Entry 7Q59 (electron microscopy, 4.36 A resolution (low resolution: residue-level contacts below are approximate; hydrogen-bond / salt-bridge calls are withheld)); this record covers chains D and f of the 12 polymer chains in the assembly.

== Chain D ==
Protein: DNA-directed RNA polymerase subunit beta'
From: Mycobacterium tuberculosis H37Rv
Notes: EC 2.7.7.6
UniProtKB: P9WGY7 (RPOC_MYCTU); numbering as in UniProt (aligned over 4-1316)
Amino-acid sequence (1319 residues; numbered 4 to 1322; the number before each row is that of its first residue):
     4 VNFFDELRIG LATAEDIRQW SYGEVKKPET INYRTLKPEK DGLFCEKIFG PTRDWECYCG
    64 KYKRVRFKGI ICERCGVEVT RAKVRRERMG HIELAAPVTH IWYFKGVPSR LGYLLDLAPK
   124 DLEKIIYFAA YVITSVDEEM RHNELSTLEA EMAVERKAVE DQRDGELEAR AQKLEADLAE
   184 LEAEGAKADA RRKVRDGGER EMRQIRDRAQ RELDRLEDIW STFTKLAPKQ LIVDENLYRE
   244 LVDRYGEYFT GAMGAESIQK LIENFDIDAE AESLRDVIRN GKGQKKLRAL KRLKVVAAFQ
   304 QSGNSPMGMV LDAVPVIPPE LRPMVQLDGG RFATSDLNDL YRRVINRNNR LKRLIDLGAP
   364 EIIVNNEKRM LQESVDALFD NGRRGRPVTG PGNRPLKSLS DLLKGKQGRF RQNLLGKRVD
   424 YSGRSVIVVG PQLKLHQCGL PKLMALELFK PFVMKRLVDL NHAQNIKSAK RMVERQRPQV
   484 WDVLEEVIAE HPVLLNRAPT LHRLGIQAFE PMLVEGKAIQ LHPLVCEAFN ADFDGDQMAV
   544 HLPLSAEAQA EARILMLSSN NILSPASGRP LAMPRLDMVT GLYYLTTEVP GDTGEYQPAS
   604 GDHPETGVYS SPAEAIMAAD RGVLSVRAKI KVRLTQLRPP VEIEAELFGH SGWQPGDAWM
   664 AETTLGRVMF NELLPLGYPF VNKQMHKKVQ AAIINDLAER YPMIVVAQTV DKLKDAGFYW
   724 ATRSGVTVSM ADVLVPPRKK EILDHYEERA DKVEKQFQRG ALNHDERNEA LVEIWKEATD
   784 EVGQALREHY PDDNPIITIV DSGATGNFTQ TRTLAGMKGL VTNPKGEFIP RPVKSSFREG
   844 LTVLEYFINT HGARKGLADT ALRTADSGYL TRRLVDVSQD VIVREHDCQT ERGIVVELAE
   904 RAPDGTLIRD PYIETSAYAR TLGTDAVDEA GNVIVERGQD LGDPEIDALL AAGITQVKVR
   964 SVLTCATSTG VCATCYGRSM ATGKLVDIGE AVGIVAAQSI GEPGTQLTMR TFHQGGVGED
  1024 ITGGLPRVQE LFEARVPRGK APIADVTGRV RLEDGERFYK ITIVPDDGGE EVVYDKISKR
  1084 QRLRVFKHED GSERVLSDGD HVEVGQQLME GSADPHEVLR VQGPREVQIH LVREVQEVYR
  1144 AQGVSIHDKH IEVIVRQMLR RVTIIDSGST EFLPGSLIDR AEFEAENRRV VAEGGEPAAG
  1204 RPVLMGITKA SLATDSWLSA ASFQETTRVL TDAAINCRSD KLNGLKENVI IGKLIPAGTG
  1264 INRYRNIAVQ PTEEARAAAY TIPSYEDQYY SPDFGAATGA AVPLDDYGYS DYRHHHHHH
Unresolved in the structure: 1013-1023, 1284-1322
Sequence notes: expression tag (1317-1322)
Metal / ion sites: Zn2+ site 1: Cys60, Cys62, Cys75, Cys78; Mg2+: Asp535, Asp537, Asp539; Zn2+ site 2: Cys891, Cys968, Cys975, Cys978
UniProt features mapped onto this chain:
  - binding site (Zn(2+)): Cys60, Cys62, Cys75, Cys78, Cys891, Cys968, Cys975, Cys978
  - binding site (Mg(2+)): Asp535, Asp537, Asp539

== Chain f ==
Protein: RNA polymerase sigma factor SigB
From: Mycobacterium tuberculosis H37Rv
UniProtKB: P9WGI5 (SIGB_MYCTU); numbering as in UniProt (aligned over 1-323)
Amino-acid sequence (343 residues; row label = number of the first residue in the row; numbers below 1 keep their minus sign (Met-19 is residue -19)):
   -19 MGSSHHHHHH SSGLVPRGSH MADAPTRATT SRVDSDLDAQ SPAADLVRVY LNGIGKTALL
    41 NAAGEVELAK RIEAGLYAEH LLETRKRLGE NRKRDLAAVV RDGEAARRHL LEANLRLVVS
   101 LAKRYTGRGM PLLDLIQEGN LGLIRAMEKF DYTKGFKFST YATWWIRQAI TRGMADQSRT
   161 IRLPVHLVEQ VNKLARIKRE MHQHLGREAT DEELAAESGI PIDKINDLLE HSRDPVSLDM
   221 PVGSEEEAPL GDFIEDAEAM SAENAVIAEL LHTDIRSVLA TLDEREHQVI RLRFGLDDGQ
   281 PRTLDQIGKL FGLSRERVRQ IERDVMSKLR HGERADRLRS YAS
Unresolved in the structure: -19 to 16, 159-323
Sequence notes: initiating methionine (-19); expression tag (-18 to 0)
UniProt features mapped onto this chain:
  - DNA-binding region: Leu284 to Arg303 (H-T-H motif)
  - region: Asp25 to Glu59 (Sigma-70 factor domain-1)
  - motif: Asp114 to Gln117 (Polymerase core binding)
From the paper describing this entry:
  - mutagenesis - Y57A: abolished catalytic activity on transcription initiation
  - mutagenesis - H60A: unchanged catalytic activity on transcription initiation
  - mutagenesis - Y57A: abolished catalytic activity on RbpA
  - mutagenesis - Y57A: abolished catalytic activity on sigAPext-10 promoter

== How chain D and chain f interact ==
Residue-residue contacts (12; chain D residue first):
  Cys62(D) with Lys129(f)
  Gly63(D) with Lys129(f)
  Lys66(D) with Asp131(f)
  Arg67(D) with Glu53(f); Asp131(f); Tyr132(f); Thr133(f)
  Arg69(D) with Glu53(f); Ala54(f); Tyr57(f)
  Phe70(D) with His60(f)
  Ile73(D) with His60(f)
Interface residues without a listed pair, chain D (9 interface residues in all): Lys64, Tyr65

== Summary ==
Chain D and chain f form an interface of 9 and 8 residues respectively. From UniProt: 8 Zn2+-binding residues
and 3 Mg2+-binding residues on chain D. The paper reports that Y57A of chain f abolishes catalytic activity on
transcription initiation; Y57A of chain f abolishes catalytic activity on RbpA.
Chain D is DNA-directed RNA polymerase subunit beta' and chain f is RNA polymerase sigma factor SigB, both
from Mycobacterium tuberculosis H37Rv; the structure, Cryo-EM structure of Mycobacterium tuberculosis RNA
polymerase holoenzyme dimer comprising sigma factor SigB, was determined by electron microscopy, deposited
together with 7Z8Q, 7ZF2, 7Q4U and 7PP4.
